5L5X - chains M and b of the 28 polymer chains in the assembly; structure by X-ray diffraction, 2.90 A resolution.

[Chain M]
Protein: Proteasome subunit beta type-7
Source organism: Saccharomyces cerevisiae (strain ATCC 204508 / S288c)
Notes: EC 3.4.25.1
UniProt: P30657 (PSB7_YEAST); residues -12 to 233 here correspond to UniProt positions 21-266 (UniProt number = residue number + 33)
Amino-acid sequence (246 residues; numbered -12 to 233; the number before each row is that of its first residue; numbers below 1 keep their minus sign (Thr-12 is residue -12)):
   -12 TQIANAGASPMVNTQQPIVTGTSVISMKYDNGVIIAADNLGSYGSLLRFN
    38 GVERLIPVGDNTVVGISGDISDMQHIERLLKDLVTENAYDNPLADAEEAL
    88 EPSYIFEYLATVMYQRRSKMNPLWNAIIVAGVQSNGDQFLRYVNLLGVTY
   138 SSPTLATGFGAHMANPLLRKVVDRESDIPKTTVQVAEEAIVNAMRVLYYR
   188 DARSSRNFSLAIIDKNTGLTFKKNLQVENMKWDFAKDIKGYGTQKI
Disordered / not traced: -12 to 0

[Chain b]
Protein: Proteasome subunit beta type-1
Source organism: Saccharomyces cerevisiae (strain ATCC 204508 / S288c)
Notes: EC 3.4.25.1
UniProt: P38624 (PSB1_YEAST); residues 1-196 here correspond to UniProt positions 20-215 (UniProt number = residue number + 19)
Amino-acid sequence (196 residues; row label = number of the first residue in the row):
     1 TSIMAVTFKDGVILGADSRTTTGAYIANRVTDKLTRVHDKIWCCRSGSAA
    51 DTQAIADIVQYHLELYTSQYGTPSTETAASVFKELCYENKDNLTAGIIVA
   101 GYDDKNKGEVYTIPLGGSVHKLPYAIAGSGSTFIYGYCDKNFRENMSKEE
   151 TVDFIKHSLSQAIKWDGSSGGVIRMVVLTAAGVERLIFYPDEYEQL
Covalent attachments: compound 04C linked to Thr1
Residues lining bound ligands: 04C (1,2,4-trideoxy-4-methyl-2-{[N-(morpholin-4-ylacetyl)-L-alanyl-O-methyl-L-tyrosyl]amino}-1-phenyl-D-xylitol): Arg19, Thr20, Thr21, Thr22, Thr31, Lys33, Arg45, Ser46, Gly47, Ser48, Ala49, Thr94, Ser129, Ser168
Curated features (UniProtKB/Swiss-Prot):
  - active site: Thr1 (Nucleophile)

[Chain M / chain b interface]
Residue-residue contacts (61):
  Ser32(M) - Trp165(b)
  Ser32(M) - Asp166(b)
  Ser32(M) - Gly167(b)  hydrogen bond (backbone-backbone)
  Leu33(M) - Phe133(b)  hydrophobic
  Leu33(M) - Trp165(b)
  Leu34(M) - Lys164(b)
  Leu34(M) - Trp165(b)  hydrogen bond (backbone-backbone)
  Leu34(M) - Asp166(b)
  Leu34(M) - Gly167(b)
  Arg35(M) - Trp165(b)
  Phe146(M) - Ala24(b)
  Phe146(M) - Tyr25(b)
  Tyr185(M) - Glu194(b)  hydrogen bond
  Tyr186(M) - Ile26(b)
  Tyr186(M) - Arg29(b)
  Arg187(M) - Ala24(b)
  Arg187(M) - Tyr25(b)
  Arg187(M) - Ile26(b)  hydrogen bond (backbone-backbone)
  Arg187(M) - Ala27(b)  hydrogen bond (side chain-backbone)
  Arg187(M) - Asn28(b)
  Arg187(M) - Arg29(b)
  Asp188(M) - Ala24(b)
  Asp188(M) - Ile26(b)
  Ala189(M) - Arg19(b)
  Ala189(M) - Ala24(b)  hydrogen bond (backbone-backbone)
  Ala189(M) - Ile26(b)
  Ala189(M) - Gly167(b)
  Arg193(M) - Asp191(b)  salt bridge
  Arg193(M) - Glu194(b)  salt bridge
  Lys218(M) - Arg29(b)  hydrogen bond (backbone-side chain)
  Trp219(M) - Arg29(b)
  Trp219(M) - Gly171(b)
  Trp219(M) - Val172(b)  hydrophobic
  Trp219(M) - Tyr189(b)
  Trp219(M) - Pro190(b)
  Asp220(M) - Tyr189(b)
  Phe221(M) - Arg29(b)
  Phe221(M) - Val30(b)  hydrophobic
  Ala222(M) - Val30(b)  hydrophobic
  Ala222(M) - Arg174(b)  hydrogen bond (backbone-side chain)
  Ala222(M) - Ile187(b)  hydrophobic
  Lys223(M) - Ile187(b)
  Lys223(M) - Tyr189(b)
  Ile225(M) - Val30(b)  hydrophobic
  Ile225(M) - Arg174(b)
  Lys226(M) - Asp32(b)
  Gly227(M) - Asp32(b)  hydrogen bond (backbone-side chain)
  Tyr228(M) - Thr35(b)
  Tyr228(M) - Arg45(b)
  Tyr228(M) - Gln53(b)  hydrogen bond (side chain-backbone)
  Tyr228(M) - Ala56(b)
  Tyr228(M) - Asp57(b)  hydrogen bond
  Gln231(M) - Asp32(b)
  Gln231(M) - Leu34(b)
  Gln231(M) - Thr35(b)
  Gln231(M) - Arg36(b)  hydrogen bond (side chain-backbone)
  Gln231(M) - Trp42(b)
  Gln231(M) - Arg185(b)
  Ile233(M) - Arg36(b)
  Ile233(M) - Trp42(b)
  Ile233(M) - Arg185(b)  hydrogen bond (backbone-side chain)
Interface residues without a listed pair, chain M (27 interface residues in all): Asn37, Met150, Arg190, Met217
Interface residues without a listed pair, chain b (34 interface residues in all): Thr21, Ile163, Ser168

[Overview]
Chain M and chain b form an interface of 27 and 34 residues respectively; the contacts include 13 hydrogen
bonds and 2 salt bridges. Among the polar pairs are Arg193(M)-Asp191(b), Arg193(M)-Glu194(b) and
Tyr185(M)-Glu194(b). Compound 04C is covalently linked to Thr1(b).
Chain M is Proteasome subunit beta type-7 and chain b is Proteasome subunit beta type-1, both from
Saccharomyces cerevisiae (strain ATCC 204508 / S288c); the structure, Yeast 20S proteasome with human beta5c
(1-138) and human beta6 (97-111; 118-133) in complex with ONX ..., was determined by X-ray diffraction,
deposited together with 5L52, 5L54, 5L55, 5L5A, 5L5B, 5L5D and 30 further entries.
